Entry 1ZXM (X-ray diffraction, 1.87 A resolution); this record covers chains A and B.

Chain A (and B):
Protein: DNA topoisomerase II, alpha isozyme
Source organism: Homo sapiens
Notes: EC 5.99.1.3; chain B of this document is another copy of the same molecule, construct and numbering; everything in this record applies to it too
Reference sequence: P11388 (TOP2A_HUMAN); numbering as in UniProt (aligned over 29-428)
Chain sequence (400 residues; numbered 29 to 428; the number before each row is that of its first residue):
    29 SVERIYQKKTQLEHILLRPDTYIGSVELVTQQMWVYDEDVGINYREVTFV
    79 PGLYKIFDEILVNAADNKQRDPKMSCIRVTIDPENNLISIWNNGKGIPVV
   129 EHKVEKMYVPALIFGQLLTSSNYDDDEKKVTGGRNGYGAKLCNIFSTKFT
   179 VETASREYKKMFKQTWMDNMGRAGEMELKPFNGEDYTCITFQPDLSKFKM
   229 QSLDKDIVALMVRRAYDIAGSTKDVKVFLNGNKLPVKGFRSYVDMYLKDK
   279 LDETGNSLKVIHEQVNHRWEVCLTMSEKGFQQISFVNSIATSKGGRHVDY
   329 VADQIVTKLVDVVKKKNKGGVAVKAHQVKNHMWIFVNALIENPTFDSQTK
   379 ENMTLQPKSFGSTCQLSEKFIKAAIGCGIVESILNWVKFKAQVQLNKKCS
Disordered / not traced: 346-349, 406-428 (chain B: 346-350, 412-428)
Curated features (UniProtKB/Swiss-Prot):
  - region: Lys342 to Lys344 (Interaction with DNA)
  - binding site (ATP): Asn91, Asn120, Ser148 to Asn150, Gly161 to Lys168, Gln376 to Lys378
  - modified residue: Thr282 (Phosphothreonine)
  - cross-link (Glycyl lysine isopeptide (Lys-Gly)): Lys156 (interchain with G-Cter in SUMO2), Lys157 (interchain with G-Cter in SUMO2), Lys261 (interchain with G-Cter in SUMO2), Lys352 (interchain with G-Cter in SUMO2), Lys386 (interchain with G-Cter in SUMO2), Lys397 (interchain with G-Cter in SUMO2), Lys416 (interchain with G-Cter in SUMO2), Lys418 (interchain with G-Cter in SUMO2), Lys425 (interchain with G-Cter in SUMO2)
  - mutagenesis: Lys342 to Lys344 (Reduced enzyme activity; abolishes stimulation of ATPase activity upon DNA binding; Strongly reduced enzyme activity; abolishes stimulation of ATPase activity upon DNA binding)
Bound ions: Mg2+: Asn91 (together with AMP-PNP)
Residues lining bound ligands: AMP-PNP (ANP; phosphoaminophosphonic acid-adenylate ester): Glu87, Asn91, Ala92, Asp94, Asn95, Arg98, Asn120, Lys123, Ile125, Ile141, Phe142, Thr147, Ser148, Ser149, Asn150, Gly160, Gly161, Arg162, Asn163, Gly164, Tyr165, Gly166, Ala167, Lys168, Thr215, Gln376, Lys378
From the paper describing this entry:
  - binding site for AMP-PNP: Tyr34, Asn91, Asn120, Ser148, Ser149, Asn150, Arg162 to Ala167, Lys168, Thr215, Lys378
  - Mg2+ coordination: Asn91
  - catalytic residues: Glu87, Lys378 (citing earlier work)
  - Mg2+ coordination through a water molecule: Glu87

Interface between chain A and chain B:
Contacting residue pairs - 101 pairs, chain A then chain B:
  Val30(A) with Val137(B), hydrophobic; Tyr186(B)
  Glu31(A) with Glu129(B); His130(B); Lys131(B), hydrogen bond (side chain-backbone); Val132(B)
  Ile33(A) with Ser148(B); Ser149(B)
  Tyr34(A) with Arg98(B); Pro126(B); His130(B), hydrogen bond (backbone-side chain); Val137(B), hydrophobic; Ile141(B), hydrophobic; Ser148(B); Ser149(B)
  Gln35(A) with Leu146(B); Thr147(B); Ser148(B), hydrogen bond (backbone-backbone); Tyr151(B)
  Lys36(A) with Glu133(B), salt bridge; Gln144(B), hydrogen bond; Leu146(B); Thr147(B)
  Lys37(A) with Leu146(B), hydrogen bond (backbone-backbone); Tyr151(B)
  Thr38(A) with Leu146(B)
  Gln39(A) with Gln39(B); Leu146(B)
  His42(A) with Leu146(B); Tyr151(B); Asn163(B), hydrogen bond (side chain-backbone); Tyr165(B)
  Leu45(A) with Tyr151(B), hydrophobic
  Arg46(A) with Asn150(B), hydrogen bond (side chain-backbone); Tyr151(B); Asp153(B), salt bridge; Arg162(B), hydrogen bond (side chain-backbone)
  Asp48(A) with Thr372(B); Phe373(B)
  Thr49(A) with Phe373(B); Asp374(B); Ser375(B); Gln376(B)
  Leu56(A) with Gln384(B)
  Val57(A) with Gln384(B)
  Gln59(A) with Arg324(B)
  Pro126(A) with Tyr34(B)
  His130(A) with Glu31(B); Tyr34(B), hydrogen bond (side chain-backbone)
  Lys131(A) with Glu31(B), hydrogen bond (backbone-side chain)
  Val132(A) with Glu31(B)
  Glu133(A) with Lys36(B)
  Val137(A) with Val30(B), hydrophobic; Tyr34(B), hydrophobic
  Ile141(A) with Tyr34(B), hydrophobic
  Gln144(A) with Lys36(B)
  Leu146(A) with Gln35(B); Lys36(B); Lys37(B), hydrogen bond (backbone-backbone); Thr38(B); Gln39(B); His42(B)
  Thr147(A) with Gln35(B); Lys36(B)
  Ser148(A) with Ile33(B); Tyr34(B); Gln35(B), hydrogen bond (backbone-backbone)
  Ser149(A) with Ile33(B); Tyr34(B)
  Asn150(A) with Arg46(B), hydrogen bond (backbone-side chain)
  Tyr151(A) with Gln35(B); Lys37(B); His42(B); Leu45(B); Arg46(B)
  Asp153(A) with Arg46(B), salt bridge
  Arg162(A) with Arg46(B), hydrogen bond (backbone-side chain)
  Asn163(A) with His42(B), hydrogen bond (backbone-side chain); Arg46(B)
  Tyr165(A) with His42(B)
  Tyr186(A) with Val30(B)
  Glu305(A) with His354(B)
  Lys306(A) with His354(B)
  Gly307(A) with His354(B), hydrogen bond (backbone-side chain)
  Lys321(A) with Asp374(B), salt bridge
  His354(A) with Glu305(B); Lys306(B); Gly307(B), hydrogen bond (side chain-backbone); Asn358(B)
  Asn358(A) with Asn358(B)
  Thr372(A) with Asp48(B)
  Phe373(A) with Asp48(B); Thr49(B)
  Asp374(A) with Thr49(B); Lys321(B); Ser375(B)
  Ser375(A) with Thr49(B); Asp374(B)
  Gln376(A) with Thr49(B)
  Asn380(A) with Lys321(B)
  Gln384(A) with Leu56(B), hydrogen bond (side chain-backbone)
Interface residues without a listed pair, chain A (60 interface residues in all): Tyr50, Thr58, Arg98, Ile125, Val128, Glu129, Leu140, Leu145, Arg324, Lys352, Thr382
Interface residues without a listed pair, chain B (58 interface residues in all): Tyr50, Val57, Ile125, Val128, Leu140, Leu145, Asp152, Asn380, Thr382

Summary:
The interface between chain A and chain B involves 60 residues on one side and 58 on the other; the contacts
include 18 hydrogen bonds and 4 salt bridges. Polar pairs include Lys36(A)-Glu133(B), Arg46(A)-Asp153(B) and
Lys321(A)-Asp374(B). The paper reports catalytic residues Glu87(A) and Lys378(A); a binding site for AMP-PNP
at Tyr34(A), Asn91(A) and Asn120(A) among others.
Both chains are DNA topoisomerase II, alpha isozyme (Homo sapiens). Entry 1ZXM (Human Topo IIa ATPase/AMP-PNP)
was determined by X-ray diffraction, deposited together with 1ZXN.
